9JWB - chains E and F of the 15 polymer chains in the assembly; structure by electron microscopy, 2.80 A resolution.

Chain E (and F):
Protein: Major capsid protein
Source organism: Anabaena phage A-4L
Notes: chain F of this document is another copy of the same molecule, construct and numbering; everything in this record applies to it too
UniProtKB: A0A059PY92 (A0A059PY92_9CAUD); numbering as in UniProt (aligned over 1-354)
Chain sequence (354 residues; each row starts with the number of its first residue):
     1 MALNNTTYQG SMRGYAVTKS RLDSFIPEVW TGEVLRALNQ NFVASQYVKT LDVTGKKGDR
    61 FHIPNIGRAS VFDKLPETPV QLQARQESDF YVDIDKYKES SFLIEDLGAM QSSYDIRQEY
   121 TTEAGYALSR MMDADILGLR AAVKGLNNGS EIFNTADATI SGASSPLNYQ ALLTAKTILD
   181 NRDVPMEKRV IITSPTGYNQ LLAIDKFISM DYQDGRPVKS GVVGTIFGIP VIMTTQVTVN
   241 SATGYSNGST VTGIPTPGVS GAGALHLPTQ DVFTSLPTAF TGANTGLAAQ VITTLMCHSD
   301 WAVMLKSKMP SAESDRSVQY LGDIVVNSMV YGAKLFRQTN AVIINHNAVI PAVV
Disordered / not traced: 1, 354

Interface between chain E and chain F:
Pairs across the interface - 131 pairs, chain E then chain F:
  Lys19(E) - Asp59(F)
  Lys19(E) - Ile94(F)
  Ile26(E) - Asp59(F)
  Pro27(E) - Lys57(F)
  Pro27(E) - Gly58(F)
  Pro27(E) - Asp59(F)
  Glu28(E) - Arg60(F)  salt bridge
  Glu28(E) - His62(F)  salt bridge
  Val29(E) - Lys57(F)
  Val29(E) - Arg60(F)  hydrogen bond (backbone-backbone)
  Val29(E) - Phe61(F)
  Val29(E) - His62(F)  hydrogen bond (backbone-backbone)
  Trp30(E) - His62(F)
  Thr31(E) - Phe61(F)
  Glu33(E) - Lys49(F)  salt bridge
  Glu33(E) - Ile63(F)
  Glu33(E) - Pro64(F)
  Val34(E) - Ile63(F)
  Val34(E) - Pro64(F)
  Val34(E) - Ile66(F)  hydrophobic
  Leu35(E) - Ile63(F)
  Leu35(E) - Pro64(F)  hydrogen bond (backbone-backbone)
  Leu35(E) - Asn65(F)
  Leu35(E) - Ile66(F)  hydrogen bond (backbone-backbone)
  Leu35(E) - Phe336(F)  hydrophobic
  Leu35(E) - Arg337(F)
  Arg36(E) - Arg337(F)  hydrogen bond (backbone-side chain)
  Ala37(E) - Ile66(F)
  Ala37(E) - Arg68(F)
  Ala37(E) - Arg337(F)
  Leu38(E) - Arg68(F)  hydrogen bond (backbone-side chain)
  Leu38(E) - Arg182(F)
  Leu38(E) - Asp183(F)
  Leu38(E) - Arg337(F)
  Leu38(E) - Thr339(F)
  Asn39(E) - Arg68(F)  hydrogen bond
  Asn39(E) - Asp183(F)
  Gln40(E) - Asp183(F)
  Tyr97(E) - Asp73(F)
  Tyr97(E) - Lys74(F)  hydrogen bond (backbone-backbone)
  Lys98(E) - Val71(F)
  Lys98(E) - Phe72(F)
  Lys98(E) - Asp73(F)  salt bridge
  Glu99(E) - Val71(F)
  Glu99(E) - Phe72(F)  hydrogen bond (backbone-backbone)
  Glu99(E) - Lys74(F)
  Glu99(E) - Val80(F)
  Glu99(E) - Gln81(F)  hydrogen bond (side chain-backbone)
  Ser100(E) - Ser70(F)  hydrogen bond (side chain-backbone)
  Ser100(E) - Gln83(F)  hydrogen bond
  Ser101(E) - Val80(F)
  Ser101(E) - Gln81(F)
  Ser101(E) - Leu82(F)
  Ser101(E) - Gln83(F)  hydrogen bond (backbone-backbone)
  Phe102(E) - Leu82(F)
  Phe102(E) - Gln83(F)
  Leu103(E) - Leu82(F)  hydrophobic
  Tyr114(E) - Pro64(F)
  Tyr120(E) - Gln83(F)
  Tyr120(E) - Ala84(F)
  Tyr120(E) - Arg85(F)  hydrogen bond (side chain-backbone)
  Glu123(E) - Ile66(F)
  Glu123(E) - Gly67(F)
  Glu123(E) - Ala69(F)
  Glu123(E) - Arg85(F)  salt bridge
  Ala124(E) - Ala69(F)
  Tyr126(E) - Arg68(F)
  Ala127(E) - Ala69(F)
  Ala127(E) - Val71(F)
  Leu128(E) - Val71(F)  hydrophobic
  Met131(E) - Val71(F)  hydrophobic
  Pro195(E) - Asp180(F)
  Pro195(E) - Asn181(F)
  Thr196(E) - Thr177(F)
  Thr196(E) - Asn181(F)  hydrogen bond
  Asn199(E) - Leu173(F)
  Asn199(E) - Lys176(F)
  Asn199(E) - Thr177(F)  hydrogen bond
  Asn199(E) - Asp180(F)  hydrogen bond
  Leu202(E) - Tyr169(F)  hydrogen bond (backbone-side chain)
  Leu202(E) - Leu173(F)  hydrophobic
  Leu202(E) - Lys176(F)
  Asp205(E) - Tyr212(F)  hydrogen bond
  Ile208(E) - Tyr169(F)
  Ile208(E) - Asp211(F)
  Ile208(E) - Tyr212(F)
  Ser209(E) - Asp211(F)
  Ser209(E) - Tyr212(F)
  Met210(E) - Asp211(F)  hydrogen bond (backbone-backbone)
  Arg216(E) - Met210(F)  hydrogen bond (side chain-backbone)
  Arg216(E) - Asp211(F)
  Arg216(E) - Tyr212(F)
  Arg216(E) - Gln213(F)
  Arg216(E) - Asp214(F)  salt bridge
  Val218(E) - Tyr169(F)
  Val218(E) - Lys206(F)
  Val218(E) - Phe207(F)  hydrophobic
  Val218(E) - Tyr212(F)
  Val218(E) - Thr225(F)
  Val218(E) - Ile226(F)
  Val218(E) - Phe227(F)  hydrogen bond (backbone-backbone)
  Lys219(E) - Thr225(F)
  Lys219(E) - Phe227(F)
  Lys219(E) - Gly228(F)  hydrogen bond (backbone-backbone)
  Ser220(E) - Phe227(F)
  Ser220(E) - Gly228(F)
  Gly221(E) - Lys176(F)  hydrogen bond (backbone-side chain)
  Gly221(E) - Phe227(F)
  Gly221(E) - Gly228(F)
  Met233(E) - Met186(F)  hydrophobic
  Thr235(E) - Asn181(F)
  Thr235(E) - Asp183(F)  hydrogen bond
  Asn247(E) - Ser70(F)  hydrogen bond (backbone-side chain)
  Asn247(E) - Val71(F)  hydrogen bond (side chain-backbone)
  Gly248(E) - Arg68(F)
  Gly248(E) - Ala69(F)
  Gly248(E) - Ser70(F)
  Ser249(E) - Gly67(F)
  Ser249(E) - Arg68(F)  hydrogen bond (backbone-backbone)
  Ser249(E) - Arg85(F)
  Thr250(E) - Arg85(F)
  Val251(E) - Ser70(F)
  Ile324(E) - Leu82(F)  hydrophobic
  Val326(E) - Val80(F)  hydrophobic
  Ile350(E) - Gln170(F)  hydrogen bond (backbone-side chain)
  Ile350(E) - Leu173(F)  hydrophobic
  Ile350(E) - Thr174(F)
  Ile350(E) - Thr177(F)
  Ala352(E) - Gln170(F)
  Val353(E) - Tyr169(F)  hydrophobic
  Val353(E) - Lys206(F)
Also at the interface, not in a pair above, chain E (62 interface residues in all): Leu3, Tyr8, Glu119, Ala203, Asp211, Pro217, Pro351
Also at the interface, not in a pair above, chain F (57 interface residues in all): Leu51, Glu87, Val184, Pro185, Tyr320, Asn340

Overview:
62 residues of chain E face 57 of chain F across their interface; the contacts include 29 hydrogen bonds and 6
salt bridges. Polar contacts include Glu28(E)-Arg60(F), Glu28(E)-His62(F) and Glu33(E)-Lys49(F).
Both chains are Major capsid protein (Anabaena phage A-4L). Entry 9JWB (Cyanophage A4 capsid asymmetric unit)
was determined by electron microscopy (same publication as 9K09, 9K2V and 9K3A).
